PDB entry 5X50 | X-ray diffraction, 4.29 A resolution (low resolution: residue-level contacts below are approximate; hydrogen-bond / salt-bridge calls are withheld) | chains B and L of the 12 polymer chains in the assembly

# Chain B
Protein: DNA-directed RNA polymerase subunit beta
Organism: Komagataella phaffii (strain GS115 / ATCC 20864)
Notes: EC 2.7.7.6
UniProtKB: C4QZQ7 (C4QZQ7_KOMPG); residues 1-1227 here = UniProt positions 1-1227
Amino-acid sequence (1227 residues; row label = number of the first residue in the row):
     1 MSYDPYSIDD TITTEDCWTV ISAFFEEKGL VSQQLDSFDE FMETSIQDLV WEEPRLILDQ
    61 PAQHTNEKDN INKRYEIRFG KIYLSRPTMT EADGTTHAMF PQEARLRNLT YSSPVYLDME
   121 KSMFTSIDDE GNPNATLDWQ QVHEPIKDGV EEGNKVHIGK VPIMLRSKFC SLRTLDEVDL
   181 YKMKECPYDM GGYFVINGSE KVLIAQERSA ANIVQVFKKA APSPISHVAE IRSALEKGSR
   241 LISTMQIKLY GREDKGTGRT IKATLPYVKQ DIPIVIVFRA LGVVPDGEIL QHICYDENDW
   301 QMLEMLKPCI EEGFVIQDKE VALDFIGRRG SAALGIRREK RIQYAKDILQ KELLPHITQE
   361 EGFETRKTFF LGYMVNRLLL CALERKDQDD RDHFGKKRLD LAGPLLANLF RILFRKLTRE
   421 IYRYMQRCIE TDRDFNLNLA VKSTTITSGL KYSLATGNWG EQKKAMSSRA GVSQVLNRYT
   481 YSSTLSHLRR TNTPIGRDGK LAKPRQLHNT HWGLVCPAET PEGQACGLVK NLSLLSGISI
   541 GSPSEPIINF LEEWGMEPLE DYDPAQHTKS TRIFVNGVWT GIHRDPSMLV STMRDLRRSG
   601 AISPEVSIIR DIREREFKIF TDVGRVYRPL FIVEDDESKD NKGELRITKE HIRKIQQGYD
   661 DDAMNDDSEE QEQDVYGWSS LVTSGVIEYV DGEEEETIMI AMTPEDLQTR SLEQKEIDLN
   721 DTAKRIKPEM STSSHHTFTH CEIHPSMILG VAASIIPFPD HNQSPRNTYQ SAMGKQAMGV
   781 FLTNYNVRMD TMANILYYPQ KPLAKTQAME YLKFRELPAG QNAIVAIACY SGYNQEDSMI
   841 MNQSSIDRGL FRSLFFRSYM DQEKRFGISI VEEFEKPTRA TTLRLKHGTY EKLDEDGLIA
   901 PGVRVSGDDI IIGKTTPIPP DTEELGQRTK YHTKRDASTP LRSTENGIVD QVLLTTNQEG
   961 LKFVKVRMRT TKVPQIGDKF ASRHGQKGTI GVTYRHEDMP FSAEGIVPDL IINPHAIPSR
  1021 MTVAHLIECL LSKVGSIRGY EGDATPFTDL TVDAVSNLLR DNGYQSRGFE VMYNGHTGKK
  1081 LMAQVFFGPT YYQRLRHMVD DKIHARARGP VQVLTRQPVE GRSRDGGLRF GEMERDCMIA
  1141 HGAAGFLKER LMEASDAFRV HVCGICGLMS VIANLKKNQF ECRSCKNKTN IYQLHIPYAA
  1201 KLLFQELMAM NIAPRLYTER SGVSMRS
Not modelled in the structure: 1-12, 58-76, 122-154, 257-258, 328-338, 431-438, 496-501, 642-643, 656-674, 709-718, 729-736, 919-933, 1225-1227
Ion coordination: Zn2+: Cys-1163, Cys-1166, Cys-1182

# Chain L
Protein: RNA polymerase subunit, found in RNA polymerase complexes I, II, and III
Organism: Komagataella phaffii (strain GS115 / ATCC 20864)
UniProtKB: C4QWA8 (C4QWA8_KOMPG); residues 1-73 here = UniProt positions 1-73
Amino-acid sequence (73 residues; each row starts with the number of its first residue):
     1 MSREGFVAPS GTDLAAAASG VAPNKHYGVK YTCGACAHNF SLNKSDPVRC KECGHRVIYK
    61 ARTKRMSKFL TTY
Not modelled in the structure: 1-26, 73
Ion coordination: Zn2+: Cys-33, Cys-36, Cys-53

# Interface between chain B and chain L
Pairs across the interface - 28 pairs, chain B then chain L:
  Glu-91(B) with Arg-56(L)
  Asp-93(B) with Arg-49(L)
  Gly-94(B) with Arg-49(L)
  His-97(B) with Arg-56(L)
  Arg-107(B) with Arg-56(L)
  Arg-852(B) with Thr-71(L); Thr-72(L)
  Asp-894(B) with Lys-60(L)
  Asp-896(B) with Tyr-31(L); Lys-60(L)
  Ile-899(B) with Lys-60(L)
  Ala-900(B) with Lys-60(L); Thr-63(L)
  Pro-901(B) with Lys-60(L)
  Gly-902(B) with Thr-63(L); Ser-67(L)
  Arg-904(B) with Lys-68(L); Leu-70(L)
  Ile-948(B) with Phe-69(L)
  Val-952(B) with Tyr-59(L); Lys-60(L)
  Leu-953(B) with Ile-58(L)
  Leu-954(B) with Arg-56(L); Val-57(L)
  Thr-955(B) with Arg-56(L); Val-57(L)
  Thr-956(B) with Val-48(L); Arg-56(L)
Also at the interface, not in a pair above, chain B (23 interface residues in all): Leu-898, Gln-951, Lys-962, Val-973
Also at the interface, not in a pair above, chain L (18 interface residues in all): Lys-44, His-55, Ala-61

# Summary
23 residues of chain B and 18 residues of chain L are in contact. Cys-1163(B), Cys-1166(B) and Cys-1182(B)
form the Zn2+ site.
Here chain B is DNA-directed RNA polymerase subunit beta and chain L is RNA polymerase subunit, found in RNA
polymerase complexes I, II, and III, both from Komagataella phaffii (strain GS115 / ATCC 20864). Entry 5X50
(RNA Polymerase II from Komagataella Pastoris (Type-2 crystal)) was determined by X-ray diffraction, deposited
together with 5X4Z and 5X51.
